Entry 8H40 (electron microscopy, 3.60 A resolution); this record covers chains 1 and X of the 11 polymer chains in the assembly.

[Chain 1]
Molecule: 125-nt DNA strand
Sequence (125 nucleotides; row label = number of the first residue in the row):
     1 GTTAAGTGTA ATGCAAAAAA CGCATATTCT CTATGCAAAA AACGCATTAA TACGAGAATT
    61 TTGTAGCTAC TTATACAAAA TTCAGGAAAA TTTTTCTGTA TAATGGGAGC TGTCACGGAT
   121 GCAGG
Not modelled in the structure: 1-57, 124-125

[Chain X]
Molecule: NtcA
Reference sequence: P0A4U6 (NTCA_NOSS1); residues 1-223 here = UniProt positions 1-223
Sequence (223 residues; each row starts with the number of its first residue):
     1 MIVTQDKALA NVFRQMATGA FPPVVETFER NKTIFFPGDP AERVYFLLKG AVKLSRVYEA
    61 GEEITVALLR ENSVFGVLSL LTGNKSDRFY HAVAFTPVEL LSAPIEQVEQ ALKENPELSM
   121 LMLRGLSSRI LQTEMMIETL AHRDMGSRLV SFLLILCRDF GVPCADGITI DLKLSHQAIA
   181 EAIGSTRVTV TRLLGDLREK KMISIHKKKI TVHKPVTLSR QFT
Not modelled in the structure: 1-24, 221-223
UniProt features mapped onto this chain:
  - DNA-binding region: His176 to Gly195 (H-T-H motif)
Reported in the primary citation:
  - binding site for the 125-nt DNA strand (chain 1): Arg192
  - mutagenesis - R187A/V188A/R192A: decreased binding to the 125-nt DNA strand (chain 1)

[Chain 1 / chain X interface]
Residue-residue contacts - 10 pairs, chain 1 then chain X:
  DT71(1) - Met145(X)  phosphate contact
  DT71(1) - Arg192(X)  salt bridge to the phosphate
  DT72(1) - Met145(X)  phosphate contact
  DT72(1) - Gly184(X)  phosphate contact
  DT72(1) - Thr186(X)  sugar contact
  DT72(1) - Arg187(X)  hydrogen bond to the base
  DT72(1) - Arg192(X)  base contact
  DA73(1) - Arg187(X)  hydrogen bond to the base
  DT81(1) - Lys207(X)  phosphate contact
  DT81(1) - Lys208(X)  salt bridge to the phosphate
Other interface residues (no listed pair), chain 1 (5 interface residues in all): DC70
Other interface residues (no listed pair), chain X (8 interface residues in all): Ser185

[Summary]
5 residues of chain 1 face 8 of chain X across their interface, with 2 hydrogen bonds and 2 salt bridges.
Polar pairs include DT72(1)-Arg187(X), DA73(1)-Arg187(X) and DT71(1)-Arg192(X). The paper reports a binding
site for the 125-nt DNA strand (chain 1) at Arg192(X); R187A/V188A/R192A of chain X reduce binding to the
125-nt DNA strand (chain 1).
Chain 1 is a 125-nt DNA strand and chain X is NtcA; the structure, Cryo-EM structure of the transcription
activation complex NtcA-TAC, was determined by electron microscopy, deposited together with 8H3V and 8H3Z.
